7ZS9 - chains T and 7 of the 38 polymer chains in the assembly; structure by electron microscopy, 3.10 A resolution.

Chain T:
Molecule: Template DNA
Sequence (209 nucleotides; numbered -135 to 73; the number before each row is that of its first residue; numbers below 1 keep their minus sign (DA-135 is residue -135)):
  -135 ATCGATGTAT ATATCTGACA CGTGCCTGGA GACTAGGGAG TAATCCCCTT GGCGGTTAAA
   -75 ACGCGGGGGA CAGCGCGTAC GTGCGTTTAA GCGGTGCTAG AGCTGTCTAC GACCAACACA
   -15 GCGCAGAAGA GCTATGATAT TTTTATGTAT GTACAACACA CATCGGAGGT GAATCGAACG
    45 TTCCATAGCT ATTATATACA CAGCGTGCT

Chain 7:
Name: General transcription and DNA repair factor IIH helicase subunit XPB
From: Saccharomyces cerevisiae
Notes: EC 3.6.4.12
Reference sequence: Q00578 (RAD25_YEAST); numbering as in UniProt (aligned over 1-843)
Sequence (843 residues; row label = number of the first residue in the row):
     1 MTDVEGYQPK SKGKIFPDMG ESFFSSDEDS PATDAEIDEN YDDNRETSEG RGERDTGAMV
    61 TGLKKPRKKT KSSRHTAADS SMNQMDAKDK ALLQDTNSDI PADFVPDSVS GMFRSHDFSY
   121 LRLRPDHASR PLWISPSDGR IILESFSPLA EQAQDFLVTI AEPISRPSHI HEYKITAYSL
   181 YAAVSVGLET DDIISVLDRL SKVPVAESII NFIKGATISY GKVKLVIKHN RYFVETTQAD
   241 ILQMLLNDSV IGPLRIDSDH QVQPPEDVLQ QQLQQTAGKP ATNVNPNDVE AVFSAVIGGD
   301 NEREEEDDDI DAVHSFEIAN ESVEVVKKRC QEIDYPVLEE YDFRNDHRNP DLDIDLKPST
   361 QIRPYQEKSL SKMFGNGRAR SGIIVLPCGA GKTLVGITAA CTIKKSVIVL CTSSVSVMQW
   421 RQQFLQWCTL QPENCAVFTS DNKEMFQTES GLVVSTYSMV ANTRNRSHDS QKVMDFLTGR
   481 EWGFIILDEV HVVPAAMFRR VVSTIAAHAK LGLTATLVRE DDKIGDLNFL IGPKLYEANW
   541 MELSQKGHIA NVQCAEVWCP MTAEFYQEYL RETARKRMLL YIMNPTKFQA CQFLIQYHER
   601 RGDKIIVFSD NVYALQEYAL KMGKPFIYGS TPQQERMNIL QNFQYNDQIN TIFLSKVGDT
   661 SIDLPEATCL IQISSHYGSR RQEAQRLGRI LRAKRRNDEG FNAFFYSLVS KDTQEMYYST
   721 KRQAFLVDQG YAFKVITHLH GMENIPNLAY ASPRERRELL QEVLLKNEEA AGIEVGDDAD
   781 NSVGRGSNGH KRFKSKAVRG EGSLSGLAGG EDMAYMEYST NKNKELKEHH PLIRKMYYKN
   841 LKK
Disordered / not traced: 1-100, 253-312, 768-829, 838-843
Curated features (UniProtKB/Swiss-Prot):
  - motif: Lys64 to His75 (Nuclear localization signal), Asp488 to His491 (DEAH box)
  - binding site (ATP): Leu386 to Thr393
  - modified residue: Ser752 (Phosphoserine)
  - natural variant: Trp427 (W427L: In suppressor mutant)
  - mutagenesis: Lys392 (K392R: Lethal in vivo. Defective in translation in vitro), Glu489 (E489Q: Loss of DNA translocase function of TFHII), Val798 to Lys843 (Increased UV sensitivity)

How chain T and chain 7 interact:
Contacting residue pairs (31; chain T residue first):
  DT14(T) with Arg575(7), sugar contact
  DG15(T) with His676(7), hydrogen bond to the base
  DT16(T) with Asp610(7), sugar contact; Asn611(7), phosphate contact; Val612(7), hydrogen bond to the phosphate; Ser655(7), phosphate contact; Lys656(7), hydrogen bond to the base
  DA17(T) with Val612(7), phosphate contact; Tyr628(7), phosphate contact; Gly629(7), hydrogen bond to the phosphate; Ser655(7), hydrogen bond to the phosphate; Lys656(7), hydrogen bond to the sugar; Val657(7), sugar contact
  DC18(T) with Ser413(7), phosphate contact; Arg636(7), salt bridge to the phosphate; Val657(7), phosphate contact; Thr660(7), sugar contact
  DA19(T) with Thr412(7), sugar contact; Ser413(7), phosphate contact; Ser414(7), hydrogen bond to the phosphate; Ser458(7), hydrogen bond to the phosphate
  DA20(T) with Thr456(7), phosphate contact; Ser458(7), phosphate contact; Met459(7), phosphate contact
  DC21(T) with Lys443(7), salt bridge to the phosphate; Met459(7), phosphate contact; Arg464(7), hydrogen bond to the sugar; Arg466(7), phosphate contact; Ser467(7), hydrogen bond to the phosphate; Ser470(7), hydrogen bond to the phosphate
  DA22(T) with Ser467(7), phosphate contact
Also at the interface, not in a pair above, chain 7 (27 interface residues in all): Ser440, Asn462, Asn465, Tyr613

In short:
Chain T and chain 7 form an interface of 9 and 27 residues respectively; the contacts include 11 hydrogen
bonds and 2 salt bridges. Among the polar pairs are DG15(T)-His676(7), DT16(T)-Lys656(7) and
DA17(T)-Lys656(7). From UniProt: 8 ATP-binding residues and 4 mutagenesis sites on chain 7.
Here chain T is Template DNA and chain 7 is General transcription and DNA repair factor IIH helicase subunit
XPB (Saccharomyces cerevisiae). Entry 7ZS9 (Yeast RNA polymerase II transcription pre-initiation complex with
the +1 nucleosome (complex A)) was determined by electron microscopy (same publication as 7ZSA and 7ZSB).
